1J9B - chain A; structure by X-ray diffraction, 1.26 A resolution.

# Chain A
Molecule: Arsenate reductase
Organism: Escherichia coli
UniProt: P08692 (ARSC1_ECOLI); residue numbers follow UniProt; this construct covers 1-141
Amino-acid sequence (141 residues; numbered 1 to 141; the number before each row is that of its first residue):
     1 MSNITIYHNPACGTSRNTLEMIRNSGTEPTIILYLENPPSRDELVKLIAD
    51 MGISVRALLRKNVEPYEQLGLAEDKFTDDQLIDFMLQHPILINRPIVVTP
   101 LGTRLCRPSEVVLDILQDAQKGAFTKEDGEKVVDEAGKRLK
Unresolved in the structure: 1-2, 141
Sequence notes: modified residue (12)
Modified / non-standard residues: Cys12 (thiarsahydroxy-cysteine; CZZ)
Metal / ion sites: Cs+ site 1: Pro38, Ser40; Cs+ site 2: Glu67, Asp128; Cs+ site 3: Leu113, Asp114, Leu116
Residues lining bound ligands:
  - trihydroxyarsenite(III) (TAS), molecule 1: Ala11, Cys12, Gly13, Thr14, Arg16, Arg94
  - trihydroxyarsenite(III) (TAS), molecule 2: Cys12, Arg60, Asn93, Arg94, Arg107
Curated features (UniProtKB/Swiss-Prot):
  - site: His8 (Important for activity. Lowers pKa of the active site Cys), Arg60 (Important for activity. Involved in arsenate binding and transition-state stabilization), Arg94 (Important for activity. Involved in arsenate binding and transition-state stabilization), Arg107 (Important for activity. Involved in arsenate binding and transition-state stabilization)
  - mutagenesis: His8 (H8P/G/R: Loss of reductase activity. Mutant is sensitive to arsenate; H8S: Mutant is sensitive to arsenate), Arg60 (R60A: 50-fold decrease in catalytic efficiency with arsenate. Mutant is sensitive to arsenate; R60E: 70-fold decrease in catalytic efficiency with arsenate. Mutant is sensitive to arsenate ...), Lys61 (K61A/E/R: Mutant retains arsenate resistance), His88 (H88R/S/V/W: No change in reductase activity. Mutant retains arsenate resistance), Arg94 (R94A/E/Y: Loss of reductase activity. Mutant is sensitive to arsenate; R94K: Loss of reductase activity. Mutant exhibits slight resistance to arsenate), Cys106 (C106G/S: Retains reductase activity. Mutant retains arsenate resistance; C106V: Mutant retains arsenate resistance), Arg107 (R107A/E/Y: Loss of reductase activity. Mutant is sensitive to arsenate; R107K: Mutant retains arsenate resistance), Glu127 (E127A: 6-fold decrease in catalytic efficiency with arsenate. Mutant is sensitive at high arsenate concentrations; E127D: 13-fold decrease in catalytic efficiency with arsenate ...), Asp128 (D128A: 4-fold decrease in catalytic efficiency with arsenate. Mutant is relatively resistant to arsenate, but is more sensitive at higher concentrations ...), Glu130 (E130A: 3-fold decrease in catalytic efficiency with arsenate. Mutant is relatively resistant to arsenate, but is more sensitive at higher concentrations ...)

# Summary
Chain A binds trihydroxyarsenite(III). Pro38 and Ser40 coordinate Cs+ site 1. Glu67 and Asp128 coordinate Cs+
site 2. UniProt lists 10 mutagenesis sites.
Chain A is Arsenate reductase (Escherichia coli); the structure, Arsenate reductase+0.4m arsenite from E.
coli, was determined by X-ray diffraction together with 1I9D and 1JZW from the same study.
